Entry 7V2W (electron microscopy, 3.20 A resolution); this record covers chains G and J of the 5 polymer chains in the assembly.

# Chain G
Molecule: THO complex subunit 2
Source organism: Saccharomyces cerevisiae S288c
UniProtKB: P53552 (THO2_YEAST); residue numbers follow UniProt; this construct covers 1-1597
Amino-acid sequence (1597 residues; each row starts with the number of its first residue):
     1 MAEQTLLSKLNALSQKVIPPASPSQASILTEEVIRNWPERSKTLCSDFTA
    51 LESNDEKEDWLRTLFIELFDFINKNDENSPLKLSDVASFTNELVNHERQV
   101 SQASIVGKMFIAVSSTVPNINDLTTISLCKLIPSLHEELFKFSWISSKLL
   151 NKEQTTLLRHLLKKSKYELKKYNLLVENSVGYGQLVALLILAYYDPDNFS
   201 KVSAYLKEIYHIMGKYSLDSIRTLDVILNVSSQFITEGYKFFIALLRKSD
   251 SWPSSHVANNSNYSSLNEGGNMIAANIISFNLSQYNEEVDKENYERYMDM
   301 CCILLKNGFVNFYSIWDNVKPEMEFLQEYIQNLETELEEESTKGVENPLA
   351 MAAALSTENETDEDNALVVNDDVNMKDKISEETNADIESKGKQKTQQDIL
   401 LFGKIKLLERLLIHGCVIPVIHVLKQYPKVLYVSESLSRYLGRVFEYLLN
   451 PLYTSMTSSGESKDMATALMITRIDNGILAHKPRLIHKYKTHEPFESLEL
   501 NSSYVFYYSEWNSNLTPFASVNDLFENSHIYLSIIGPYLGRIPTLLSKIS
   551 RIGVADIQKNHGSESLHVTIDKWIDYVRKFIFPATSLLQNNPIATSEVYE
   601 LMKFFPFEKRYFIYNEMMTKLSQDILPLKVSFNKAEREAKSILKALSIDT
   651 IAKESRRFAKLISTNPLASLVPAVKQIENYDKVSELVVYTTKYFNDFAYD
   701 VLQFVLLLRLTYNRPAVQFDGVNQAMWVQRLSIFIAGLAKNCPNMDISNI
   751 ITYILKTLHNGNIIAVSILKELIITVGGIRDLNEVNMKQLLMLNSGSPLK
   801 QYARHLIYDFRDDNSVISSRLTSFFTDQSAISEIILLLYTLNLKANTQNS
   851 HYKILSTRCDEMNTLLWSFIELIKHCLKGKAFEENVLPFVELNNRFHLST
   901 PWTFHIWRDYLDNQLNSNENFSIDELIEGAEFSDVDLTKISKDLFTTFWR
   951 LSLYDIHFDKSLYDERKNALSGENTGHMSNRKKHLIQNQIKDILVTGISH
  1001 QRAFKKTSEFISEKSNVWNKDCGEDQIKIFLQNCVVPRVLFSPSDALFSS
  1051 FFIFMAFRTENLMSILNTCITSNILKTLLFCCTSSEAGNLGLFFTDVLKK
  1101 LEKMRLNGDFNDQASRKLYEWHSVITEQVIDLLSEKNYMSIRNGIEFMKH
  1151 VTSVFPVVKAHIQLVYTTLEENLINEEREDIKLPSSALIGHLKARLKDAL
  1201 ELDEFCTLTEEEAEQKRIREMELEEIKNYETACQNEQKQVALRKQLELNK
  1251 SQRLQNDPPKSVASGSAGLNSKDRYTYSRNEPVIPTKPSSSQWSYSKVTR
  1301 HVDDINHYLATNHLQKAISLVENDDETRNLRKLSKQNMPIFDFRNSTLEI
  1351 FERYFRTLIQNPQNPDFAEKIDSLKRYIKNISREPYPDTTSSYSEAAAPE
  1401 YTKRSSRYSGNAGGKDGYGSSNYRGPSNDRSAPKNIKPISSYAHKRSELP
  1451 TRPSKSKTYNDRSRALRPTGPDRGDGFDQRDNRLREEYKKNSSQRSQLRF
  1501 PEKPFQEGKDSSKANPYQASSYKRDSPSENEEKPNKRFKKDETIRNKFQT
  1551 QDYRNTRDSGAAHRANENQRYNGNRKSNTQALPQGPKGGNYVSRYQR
Disordered / not traced: 343-390, 1256-1597

# Chain J
Molecule: THO complex subunit THP2
Source organism: Saccharomyces cerevisiae S288c
UniProtKB: O13539 (THP2_YEAST); residues 1-261 here = UniProt positions 1-261
Amino-acid sequence (261 residues; numbered 1 to 261; the number before each row is that of its first residue):
     1 MTKEEGRTYFESLCEEEQSLQESQTHLLNILDILSVLADPRSSDDLLTES
    51 LKKLPDLHRELINSSIRLRYDKYQTREAQLLEDTKTGRDVAAGVQNPKSI
   101 SEYYSTFEHLNRDTLRYINLLKRLSVDLAKQVEVSDPSVTVYEMDKWVPS
   151 EKLQGILEQYCAPDTDIRGVDAQIKNYLDQIKMARAKFGLENKYSLKERL
   201 STLTKELNHWRKEWDDIEMLMFGDDAHSMKKMIQKIDSLKSEINAPSESY
   251 PVDKEGDIVLE
Disordered / not traced: 1-4, 241-261

# Chain G / chain J interface
Pairs across the interface - 39 pairs, chain G then chain J:
  Q15(G) - T48(J)
  K16(G) - L51(J)
  K16(G) - K52(J)  hydrogen bond (side chain-backbone)
  K16(G) - P55(J)
  D55(G) - R67(J)  salt bridge
  E58(G) - R67(J)  salt bridge
  E58(G) - Y70(J)  hydrogen bond
  R62(G) - N63(J)  hydrogen bond
  R62(G) - I66(J)
  I66(G) - N63(J)
  I105(G) - Y70(J)
  K108(G) - Q74(J)
  K108(G) - E77(J)  salt bridge
  M109(G) - I66(J)  hydrophobic
  M109(G) - Y70(J)  hydrophobic
  A112(G) - I66(J)
  T116(G) - I62(J)
  T116(G) - S65(J)
  T116(G) - R69(J)  hydrogen bond
  P118(G) - I62(J)
  K141(G) - E77(J)  salt bridge
  F142(G) - Y73(J)  hydrophobic
  S143(G) - Y73(J)
  L191(G) - I118(J)  hydrophobic
  Y193(G) - K122(J)
  D195(G) - I118(J)
  P196(G) - L121(J)  hydrophobic
  M470(G) - T140(J)
  M470(G) - V141(J)  hydrophobic
  T472(G) - T140(J)
  P483(G) - T140(J)
  R484(G) - T140(J)
  R484(G) - V141(J)
  R484(G) - Y142(J)  hydrogen bond (backbone-backbone)
  L485(G) - Y142(J)
  I486(G) - Y142(J)  hydrogen bond (backbone-backbone)
  I486(G) - E143(J)
  I486(G) - M144(J)  hydrogen bond (backbone-backbone)
  K488(G) - D145(J)
Interface residues without a listed pair, chain G (36 interface residues in all): Q4, L7, N11, I111, V113, S115, V117, Y194, K201, L469
Interface residues without a listed pair, chain J (29 interface residues in all): L37, L47, L115, R123, V132, V134

# Summary
36 residues of chain G face 29 of chain J across their interface, with 7 hydrogen bonds and 4 salt bridges.
Polar pairs include D55(G)-R67(J), E58(G)-R67(J) and K108(G)-E77(J).
Here chain G is THO complex subunit 2 and chain J is THO complex subunit THP2, both from Saccharomyces
cerevisiae S288c. Entry 7V2W (protomer structure from the dimer of yeast THO complex) was determined by
electron microscopy together with 7V2Y from the same study.
